PDB entry 3UTZ | X-ray diffraction, 2.18 A resolution | chains A and B

Chain A:
Molecule: Metalloproteinase, light chain
From: Mus musculus
Sequence (219 residues; numbered 1 to 219; the number before each row is that of its first residue):
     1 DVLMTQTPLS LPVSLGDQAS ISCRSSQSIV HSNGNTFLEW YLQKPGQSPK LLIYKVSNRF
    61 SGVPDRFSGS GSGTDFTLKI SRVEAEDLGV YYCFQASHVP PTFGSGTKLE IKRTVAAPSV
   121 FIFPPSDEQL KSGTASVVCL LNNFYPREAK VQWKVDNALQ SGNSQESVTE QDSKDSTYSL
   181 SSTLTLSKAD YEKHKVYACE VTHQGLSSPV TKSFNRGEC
Not modelled in the structure: 1, 217-219
Disulfide bonds: Cys23-Cys93, Cys139-Cys199

Chain B:
Molecule: Metalloproteinase, heavy chain
From: Mus musculus
Sequence (225 residues; each row starts with the number of its first residue):
     1 EVKLVESGGG LVKPGGSLKL SCAASGFAFS TYDMSWIRQT PEKRLEWVAT ISSGGSYTYY
    61 PDSVKGRFTI SKDNARNTLY LQMSSLRSGD TALYYCTRFR YDGWYFDVWG QGTTVTVSSA
   121 STKGPSVFPL APSSKSTSGG TAALGCLVKD YFPEPVTVSW NSGALTSGVH TFPAVLQSSG
   181 LYSLSSVVTV PSSSLGTQTY ICNVNHKPSN TKVDKRVEPK SCDKT
Not modelled in the structure: 138-139, 220-225
Disulfide bonds: Cys22-Cys96

How chain A and chain B interact:
Residue-residue contacts (65):
  Phe37(A) with Gly103(B); Trp104(B)
  Glu39(A) with Gly103(B); Trp104(B); Tyr105(B)
  Tyr41(A) with Phe106(B), hydrogen bond (side chain-backbone); Trp109(B), hydrophobic
  Gln43(A) with Gln39(B), hydrogen bond; Tyr95(B), hydrogen bond
  Gln47(A) with Tyr95(B)
  Ser48(A) with Tyr95(B); Trp109(B); Gly110(B), hydrogen bond (side chain-backbone); Gln111(B)
  Pro49(A) with Tyr95(B); Trp109(B)
  Leu51(A) with Tyr105(B), hydrophobic; Phe106(B)
  Tyr54(A) with Tyr105(B), hydrophobic
  Phe60(A) with Tyr105(B), hydrophobic; Asp107(B)
  Tyr92(A) with Gln39(B), hydrogen bond; Lys43(B), hydrogen bond (side chain-backbone); Leu45(B), hydrophobic
  Phe94(A) with Phe106(B), hydrophobic
  Pro100(A) with Trp47(B), hydrophobic
  Pro101(A) with Trp47(B)
  Phe103(A) with Ile37(B), hydrophobic; Leu45(B)
  Phe121(A) with Lys135(B); Ser136(B); Thr137(B); Ala143(B), hydrophobic
  Ile122(A) with Lys135(B), hydrogen bond (backbone-backbone)
  Phe123(A) with Leu130(B); Ala131(B); Ser136(B); Ala143(B)
  Ser126(A) with Phe128(B); Pro129(B)
  Gln129(A) with Phe128(B); Lys149(B)
  Ser136(A) with Leu147(B); Lys149(B)
  Val138(A) with Leu130(B), hydrophobic
  Leu140(A) with Phe172(B), hydrophobic; Val187(B), hydrophobic
  Asn142(A) with His170(B); Thr189(B)
  Asn143(A) with His170(B), hydrogen bond
  Gln165(A) with Val175(B); Leu176(B), hydrogen bond (side chain-backbone)
  Glu166(A) with Val175(B)
  Ser167(A) with Phe172(B); Pro173(B), hydrogen bond (side chain-backbone); Val175(B)
  Val168(A) with Pro173(B)
  Thr169(A) with Phe172(B)
  Ser179(A) with His170(B); Phe172(B)
  Leu180(A) with Phe172(B)
  Ser181(A) with Phe172(B); Ser185(B), hydrogen bond
  Lys212(A) with Lys135(B), hydrogen bond (side chain-backbone)
  Ser213(A) with Lys135(B)
Other interface residues (no listed pair), chain A (43 interface residues in all): Lys55, Ala96, Ser105, Glu128, Ser132, Asp172, Thr185, Phe214
Other interface residues (no listed pair), chain B (38 interface residues in all): Arg44, Glu46, Phe99, Leu144, Gln177, Lys215

Summary:
43 residues of chain A face 38 of chain B across their interface, with 12 hydrogen bonds. Among the polar
pairs are Tyr41(A)-Phe106(B), Gln43(A)-Gln39(B) and Gln43(A)-Tyr95(B).
Chain A is Metalloproteinase, light chain and chain B is Metalloproteinase, heavy chain, both from Mus
musculus; the structure, Endogenous-like inhibitory antibodies targeting activated metalloproteinase motifs
show therapeutic potential, was determined by X-ray diffraction.
